PDB entry 8OGD | X-ray diffraction, 1.75 A resolution | chain A

# Chain A
Protein: Carbonic anhydrase 2
From: Homo sapiens
Notes: EC 4.2.1.1, 4.2.1.69
UniProt: P00918 (CAH2_HUMAN); the author numbering skips numbers that UniProt does not, so the offset changes along the chain: 1-125 = UniProt 1-125; 127-261 = UniProt 126-260
Chain sequence (260 residues; numbered 1 to 261; 1 number in that range is skipped by the numbering (no residue carries it; nothing is unmodelled there); the number before each row is that of its first residue):
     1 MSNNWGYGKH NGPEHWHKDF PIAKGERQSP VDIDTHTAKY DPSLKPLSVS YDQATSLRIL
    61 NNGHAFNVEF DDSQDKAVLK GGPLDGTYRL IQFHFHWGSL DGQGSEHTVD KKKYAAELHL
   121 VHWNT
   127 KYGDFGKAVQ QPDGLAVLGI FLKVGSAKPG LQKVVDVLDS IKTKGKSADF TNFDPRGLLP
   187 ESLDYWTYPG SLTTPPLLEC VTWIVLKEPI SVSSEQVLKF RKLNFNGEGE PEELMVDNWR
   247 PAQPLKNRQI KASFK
Unresolved in the structure: 1-3
Differences from the reference sequence: engineered mutation N3 (His in P00918), N4 (His in P00918)
Bound ions: Zn2+: H94, H96, H119 (together with thiocyanate ion); 4-(hydroxymercury)benzoic acid Hg near Q137 (its only coordinating residue here)
Small-molecule neighbours: 4-(hydroxymercury)benzoic acid (HGB): V135, Q136, Q137, P138, E205, C206
From the paper describing this entry:
  - Zn2+ coordination: H94, H96, H119

# In short
Chain A binds 4-(hydroxymercury)benzoic acid. H94, H96 and H119 form the Zn2+ site. The paper reports Zn2+
coordination by H94, H96 and H119.
Chain A is Carbonic anhydrase 2 (Homo sapiens); the structure, Structure of zinc(II) double mutant human
carbonic anhydrase II bound to thiocyanate, was determined by X-ray diffraction (same publication as 8OGE).
